PDB entry 2JA5 | X-ray diffraction, 3.80 A resolution | chains A and I of the 14 polymer chains in the assembly

# Chain A
Protein: DNA-directed RNA polymerase II subunit RPB1
Organism: Saccharomyces cerevisiae
Notes: EC 2.7.7.6
UniProt: P04050 (RPB1_YEAST); residue numbers follow UniProt; this construct covers 1-1733
Sequence (1733 residues; row label = number of the first residue in the row):
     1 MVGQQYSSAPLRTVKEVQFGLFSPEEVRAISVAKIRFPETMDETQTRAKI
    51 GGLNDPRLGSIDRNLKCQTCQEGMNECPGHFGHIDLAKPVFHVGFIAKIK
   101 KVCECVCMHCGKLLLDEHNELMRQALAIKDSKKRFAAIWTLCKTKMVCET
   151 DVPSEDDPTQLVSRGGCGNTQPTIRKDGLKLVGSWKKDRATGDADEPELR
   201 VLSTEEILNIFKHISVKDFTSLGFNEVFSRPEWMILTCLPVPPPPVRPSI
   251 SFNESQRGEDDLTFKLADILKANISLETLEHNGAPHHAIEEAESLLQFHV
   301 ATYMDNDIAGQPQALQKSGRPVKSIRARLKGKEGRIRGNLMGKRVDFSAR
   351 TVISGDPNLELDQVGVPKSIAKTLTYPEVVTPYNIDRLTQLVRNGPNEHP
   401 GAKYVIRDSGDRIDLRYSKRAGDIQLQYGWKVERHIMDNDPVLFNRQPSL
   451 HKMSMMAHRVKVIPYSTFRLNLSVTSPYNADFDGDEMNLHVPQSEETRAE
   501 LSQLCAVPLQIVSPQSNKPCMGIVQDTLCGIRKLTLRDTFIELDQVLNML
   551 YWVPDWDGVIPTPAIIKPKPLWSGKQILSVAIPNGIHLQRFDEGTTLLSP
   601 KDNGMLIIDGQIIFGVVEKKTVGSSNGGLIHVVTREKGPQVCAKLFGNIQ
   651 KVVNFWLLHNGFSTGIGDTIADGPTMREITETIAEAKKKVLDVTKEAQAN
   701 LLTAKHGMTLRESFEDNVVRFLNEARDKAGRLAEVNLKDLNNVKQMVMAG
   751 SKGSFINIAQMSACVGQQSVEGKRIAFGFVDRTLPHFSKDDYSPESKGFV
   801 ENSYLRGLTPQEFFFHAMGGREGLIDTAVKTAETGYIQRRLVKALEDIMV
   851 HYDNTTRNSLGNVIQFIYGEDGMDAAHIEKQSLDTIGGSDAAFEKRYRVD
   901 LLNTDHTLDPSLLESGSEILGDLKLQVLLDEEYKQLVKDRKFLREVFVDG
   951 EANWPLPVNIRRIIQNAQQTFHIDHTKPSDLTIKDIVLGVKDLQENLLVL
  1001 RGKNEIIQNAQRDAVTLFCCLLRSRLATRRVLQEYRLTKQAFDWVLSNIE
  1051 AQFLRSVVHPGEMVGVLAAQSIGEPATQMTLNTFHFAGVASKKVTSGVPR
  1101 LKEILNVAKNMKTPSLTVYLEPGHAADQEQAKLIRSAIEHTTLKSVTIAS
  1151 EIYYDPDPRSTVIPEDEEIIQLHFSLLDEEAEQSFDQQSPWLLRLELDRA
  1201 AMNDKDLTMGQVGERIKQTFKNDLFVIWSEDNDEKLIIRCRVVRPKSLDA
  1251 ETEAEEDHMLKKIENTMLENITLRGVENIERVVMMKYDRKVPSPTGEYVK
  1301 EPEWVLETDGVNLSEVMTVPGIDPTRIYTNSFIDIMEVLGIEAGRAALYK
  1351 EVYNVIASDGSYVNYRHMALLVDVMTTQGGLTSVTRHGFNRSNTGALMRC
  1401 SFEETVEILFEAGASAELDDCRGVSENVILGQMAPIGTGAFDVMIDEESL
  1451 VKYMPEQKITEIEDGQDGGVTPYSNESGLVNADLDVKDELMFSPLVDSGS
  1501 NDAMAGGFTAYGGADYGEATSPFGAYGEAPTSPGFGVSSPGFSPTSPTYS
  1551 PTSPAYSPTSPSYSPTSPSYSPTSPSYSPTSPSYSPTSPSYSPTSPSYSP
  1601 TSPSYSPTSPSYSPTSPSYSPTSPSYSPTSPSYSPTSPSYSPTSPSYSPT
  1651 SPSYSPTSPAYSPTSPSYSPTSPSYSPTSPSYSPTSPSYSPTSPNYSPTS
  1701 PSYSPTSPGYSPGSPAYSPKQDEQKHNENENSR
Not modelled in the structure: 1, 190-194, 1082-1091, 1177-1186, 1246-1253, 1456-1733
UniProt features mapped onto this chain:
  - region: P248 to D260 (Lid loop), N306 to K323 (Rudder loop), P810 to E822 (Bridging helix)
  - binding site (Zn(2+)): C67, C70, C77, H80, C107, C110, C148, C167
  - binding site (Mg(2+)): D481, D483, D485
  - modified residue: T1471 (Phosphothreonine)
  - cross-link (Glycyl lysine isopeptide (Lys-Gly)): K695 (interchain with G-Cter in ubiquitin), K1246 (interchain with G-Cter in ubiquitin), K1350 (interchain with G-Cter in ubiquitin)
  - natural variant: S1653 to P1659 (deletion: In strain: A364A)
  - mutagenesis: K1246 (K1246R: Impairs ubiquitination during transcription stress)
Metal / ion sites: Zn2+ site 1: C67, C70, C77, H80; Zn2+ site 2: C110, C167; Mg2+: D481, D483, D485 (shared with 1 residue of chain P)

# Chain I
Protein: DNA-directed RNA polymerase II subunit RPB9
Organism: Saccharomyces cerevisiae (strain ATCC 204508 / S288c)
UniProt: P27999 (RPB9_YEAST); residue numbers follow UniProt; this construct covers 1-122
Sequence (122 residues; each row starts with the number of its first residue):
     1 MTTFRFCRDCNNMLYPREDKENNRLLFECRTCSYVEEAGSPLVYRHELIT
    51 NIGETAGVVQDIGSDPTLPRSDRECPKCHSRENVFFQSQQRRKDTSMVLF
   101 FVCLSCSHIFTSDQKNKRTQFS
Not modelled in the structure: 1, 118-122
UniProt features mapped onto this chain:
  - zinc finger: C7 to C32 (C4-type), S71 to T111 (TFIIS-type)
  - binding site (Zn(2+)): C7, C10, C29, C32, C75, C78, C103, C106
  - modified residue: S40 (Phosphoserine)
Metal / ion sites: Zn2+ site 1: C7, C10, C29, C32; Zn2+ site 2 near C106 (its only coordinating residue here)

# Interface between chain A and chain I
Pairs across the interface (63):
  K695(A) - Q114(I)
  A697(A) - M97(I)
  Q698(A) - M97(I)
  Q698(A) - V98(I)
  Q698(A) - L99(I)
  Q698(A) - S112(I)
  Q698(A) - Q114(I)
  A699(A) - S112(I)
  A699(A) - Q114(I)
  N700(A) - S96(I)
  N700(A) - V98(I)
  N700(A) - K115(I)  hydrogen bond (backbone-side chain)
  N700(A) - K117(I)
  L701(A) - Q114(I)
  L701(A) - K115(I)
  T709(A) - K93(I)
  T709(A) - D94(I)
  L710(A) - D94(I)
  L710(A) - S96(I)
  L710(A) - M97(I)
  R711(A) - Q87(I)  hydrogen bond
  R711(A) - K93(I)
  R711(A) - T95(I)  hydrogen bond (side chain-backbone)
  R711(A) - S96(I)  hydrogen bond (side chain-backbone)
  R711(A) - M97(I)
  F714(A) - M97(I)  hydrophobic
  D781(A) - R91(I)  salt bridge
  R782(A) - T67(I)
  S788(A) - T67(I)
  K789(A) - T67(I)  hydrogen bond (backbone-backbone)
  D790(A) - Q87(I)
  Y792(A) - Q87(I)
  T1147(A) - L48(I)
  I1148(A) - E47(I)
  I1148(A) - L48(I)  hydrogen bond (backbone-backbone)
  I1148(A) - I49(I)  hydrogen bond (backbone-backbone)
  A1149(A) - R45(I)
  A1149(A) - E47(I)
  A1149(A) - L48(I)
  S1150(A) - Y44(I)
  S1150(A) - R45(I)
  S1150(A) - H46(I)  hydrogen bond (backbone-backbone)
  S1150(A) - E47(I)
  E1151(A) - Y44(I)
  E1151(A) - R45(I)  salt bridge
  I1152(A) - V43(I)  hydrogen bond (backbone-backbone)
  I1152(A) - Y44(I)  hydrogen bond (backbone-backbone)
  Y1153(A) - P41(I)
  Y1153(A) - L42(I)  hydrophobic
  Y1154(A) - E18(I)  hydrogen bond
  Y1154(A) - N23(I)
  Y1154(A) - R24(I)
  Y1154(A) - L25(I)
  Y1154(A) - P41(I)  hydrogen bond (backbone-backbone)
  V1162(A) - P41(I)  hydrophobic
  P1190(A) - E18(I)
  W1191(A) - L25(I)  hydrophobic
  W1191(A) - V43(I)  hydrophobic
  E1196(A) - R45(I)  salt bridge
  D1198(A) - I49(I)
  K1261(A) - Y44(I)
  E1264(A) - Y44(I)
  E1264(A) - H46(I)
Other interface residues (no listed pair), chain A (34 interface residues in all): K1144, P1156, L1268
Other interface residues (no listed pair), chain I (33 interface residues in all): D65, L68, P69, F86, R92, D113

# Overview
Chain A and chain I form an interface of 34 and 33 residues respectively, with 12 hydrogen bonds and 3 salt
bridges. Among the polar pairs are D781(A)-R91(I), E1151(A)-R45(I) and E1196(A)-R45(I).
Chain A is DNA-directed RNA polymerase II subunit RPB1 (Saccharomyces cerevisiae) and chain I is DNA-directed
RNA polymerase II subunit RPB9 (Saccharomyces cerevisiae (strain ATCC 204508 / S288c)); the structure, CPD
lesion containing RNA Polymerase II elongation complex A, was determined by X-ray diffraction together with
2JA6, 2JA7 and 2JA8 from the same study.
